Entry 2A6L (X-ray diffraction, 2.05 A resolution); this record covers chains A and B.

Chain A (and B):
Molecule: Dihydrodipicolinate synthase
Source organism: Escherichia coli
Notes: EC 4.2.1.52; chain B of this document is another copy of the same molecule, construct and numbering; everything in this record applies to it too
UniProt: P0A6L2 (DAPA_ECOLI); residues 1-292 here = UniProt positions 1-292
Chain sequence (292 residues; row label = number of the first residue in the row):
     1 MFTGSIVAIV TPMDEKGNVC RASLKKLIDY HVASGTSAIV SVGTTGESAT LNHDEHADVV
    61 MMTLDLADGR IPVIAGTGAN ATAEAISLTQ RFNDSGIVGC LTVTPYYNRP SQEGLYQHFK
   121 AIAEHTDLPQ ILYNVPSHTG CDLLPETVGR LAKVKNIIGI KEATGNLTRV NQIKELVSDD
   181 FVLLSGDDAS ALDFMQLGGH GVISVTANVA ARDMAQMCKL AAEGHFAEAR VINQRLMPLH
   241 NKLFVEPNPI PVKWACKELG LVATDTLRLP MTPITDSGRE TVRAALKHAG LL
Differences from the reference sequence: engineered mutation His138 (Arg in P0A6L2)
Curated features (UniProtKB/Swiss-Prot):
  - active site: Tyr133 (Proton donor/acceptor), Lys161 (Schiff-base intermediate with substrate)
  - binding site (pyruvate): Thr45, Ile203
  - site: Thr44 (Part of a proton relay during catalysis), Ala49 (L-lysine inhibitor binding), Asn80 (L-lysine inhibitor binding), Glu84 (L-lysine inhibitor binding), Tyr106 (L-lysine inhibitor binding), Tyr107 (Part of a proton relay during catalysis)
  - mutagenesis: Thr44 (T44S: 8% of wild-type activity. 4-fold decrease in affinity for pyruvate, but nearly no change in that for (S)-ASA; T44V: Reduced kcat by 99.9%), Tyr107 (Y107F: Reduced kcat by 90%; Y107W: Reduced activity by 95%. Reduced affinity for both substrates. Exists as a mixture of monomer, dimer and tetramer in solution ...), Tyr133 (Y133F: Reduced kcat by 99.7%. Reduced affinity for both substrates), Lys161 (K161A: 0.1% of wild-type activity. 3-fold decrease in affinity for pyruvate, and 2-fold decrease in that for (S)-ASA; K161R: 0.35% of wild-type activity ...), Leu197 (L197Y/D: 1.4 to 2.5% of wild-type activity. Decrease in affinity for pyruvate, but nearly no change in that for (S)-ASA. Exists as a dimer in solution)
Ion coordination: K+: Ala152, Val154, Lys155, Ile157

How chain A and chain B interact:
Pairs across the interface - 56 pairs, chain A then chain B:
  Thr44(A) - Tyr107(B)  hydrogen bond
  Ala49(A) - Asn80(B)
  Ala49(A) - Ala81(B)
  Ala49(A) - Asn108(B)
  Thr50(A) - Ala81(B)
  Asn80(A) - Ala49(B)
  Asn80(A) - Pro270(B)
  Ala81(A) - Ala49(B)
  Ala81(A) - Thr50(B)
  Thr82(A) - Leu269(B)
  Thr82(A) - Pro270(B)
  Val103(A) - Tyr107(B)
  Pro105(A) - Pro270(B)  hydrophobic
  Tyr106(A) - Tyr106(B)  hydrophobic
  Tyr106(A) - Tyr107(B)  hydrophobic
  Tyr107(A) - Thr44(B)  hydrogen bond
  Tyr107(A) - Val103(B)
  Tyr107(A) - Tyr106(B)  hydrophobic
  Tyr107(A) - Tyr133(B)
  Tyr107(A) - His138(B)  hydrogen bond (backbone-side chain)
  Tyr107(A) - Thr139(B)
  Asn108(A) - Ala49(B)
  Asn108(A) - Pro270(B)
  Asn108(A) - Met271(B)
  Arg109(A) - Ser137(B)
  Arg109(A) - His138(B)
  Arg109(A) - Pro247(B)
  Pro110(A) - Pro270(B)
  Pro110(A) - Met271(B)  hydrophobic
  Ser111(A) - Pro247(B)
  Ser111(A) - Thr272(B)
  Gly114(A) - Pro270(B)
  Gly114(A) - Thr272(B)
  Gln117(A) - Leu269(B)
  Tyr133(A) - Tyr107(B)
  Ser137(A) - Arg109(B)
  Ser137(A) - Gly140(B)
  His138(A) - Tyr107(B)  hydrogen bond (side chain-backbone)
  His138(A) - Arg109(B)
  His138(A) - Thr139(B)
  Thr139(A) - Tyr107(B)
  Thr139(A) - His138(B)
  Gly140(A) - Ser137(B)
  Pro247(A) - Arg109(B)
  Pro247(A) - Ser111(B)
  Leu269(A) - Thr82(B)  hydrogen bond (backbone-backbone)
  Pro270(A) - Asn80(B)
  Pro270(A) - Thr82(B)
  Pro270(A) - Pro105(B)  hydrophobic
  Pro270(A) - Asn108(B)
  Pro270(A) - Pro110(B)
  Pro270(A) - Gly114(B)
  Met271(A) - Asn108(B)
  Met271(A) - Pro110(B)  hydrophobic
  Thr272(A) - Ser111(B)
  Thr272(A) - Gly114(B)
Other interface residues (no listed pair), chain A (30 interface residues in all): Ser48, Glu113, His118, Asn248
Other interface residues (no listed pair), chain B (30 interface residues in all): Ser48, Glu113, Gln117, His118, Val135

Overview:
The chain A/chain B interface involves 30 residues from each chain; the contacts include 5 hydrogen bonds.
Polar contacts include Thr44(A)-Tyr107(B), Tyr107(A)-His138(B) and Leu269(A)-Thr82(B). Curated annotation
(UniProt) lists active-site residues Tyr133(A) and Lys161(A), pyruvate-binding residues Thr45(A) and Ile203(A)
and 5 mutagenesis sites on chain A.
Chain A and chain B are both Dihydrodipicolinate synthase (Escherichia coli); the structure,
Dihydrodipicolinate synthase (E. coli)- mutant R138H, was determined by X-ray diffraction (same publication as
2A6N).
